Entry 9E76 (electron microscopy, 3.40 A resolution); this record covers chains O and A of the 19 polymer chains in the assembly.

[Chain O]
Name: Yeast V-ATPase subunit f
Source organism: Saccharomyces cerevisiae
UniProtKB: P0C5R9 (YP17B_YEAST); residues 1-85 here = UniProt positions 1-85
Chain sequence (85 residues; numbered 1 to 85; the number before each row is that of its first residue):
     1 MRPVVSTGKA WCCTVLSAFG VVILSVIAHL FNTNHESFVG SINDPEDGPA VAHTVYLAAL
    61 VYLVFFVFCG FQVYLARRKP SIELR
Unresolved in the structure: 1-6, 76-85

[Chain A]
Name: V-type proton ATPase subunit a, vacuolar isoform
Source organism: Saccharomyces cerevisiae
Notes: engineered mutation(s): C-terminal calmodulin binding peptide
UniProtKB: P32563 (VPH1_YEAST); residues 1-840 here = UniProt positions 1-840
Chain sequence (840 residues; row label = number of the first residue in the row):
     1 MAEKEEAIFR SAEMALVQFY IPQEISRDSA YTLGQLGLVQ FRDLNSKVRA FQRTFVNEIR
    61 RLDNVERQYR YFYSLLKKHD IKLYEGDTDK YLDGSGELYV PPSGSVIDDY VRNASYLEER
   121 LIQMEDATDQ IEVQKNDLEQ YRFILQSGDE FFLKGDNTDS TSYMDEDMID ANGENIAAAI
   181 GASVNYVTGV IARDKVATLE QILWRVLRGN LFFKTVEIEQ PVYDVKTREY KHKNAFIVFS
   241 HGDLIIKRIR KIAESLDANL YDVDSSNEGR SQQLAKVNKN LSDLYTVLKT TSTTLESELY
   301 AIAKELDSWF QDVTREKAIF EILNKSNYDT NRKILIAEGW IPRDELATLQ ARLGEMIARL
   361 GIDVPSIIQV LDTNHTPPTF HRTNKFTAGF QSICDCYGIA QYREINAGLP TIVTFPFMFA
   421 IMFGDMGHGF LMTLAALSLV LNEKKINKMK RGEIFDMAFT GRYIILLMGV FSMYTGFLYN
   481 DIFSKTMTIF KSGWKWPDHW KKGESITATS VGTYPIGLDW AWHGTENALL FSNSYKMKLS
   541 ILMGFIHMTY SYFFSLANHL YFNSMIDIIG NFIPGLLFMQ GIFGYLSVCI VYKWAVDWVK
   601 DGKPAPGLLN MLINMFLSPG TIDDELYPHQ AKVQVFLLLM ALVCIPWLLL VKPLHFKFTH
   661 KKKSHEPLPS TEADASSEDL EAQQLISAMD ADDAEEEEVG SGSHGEDFGD IMIHQVIHTI
   721 EFCLNCVSHT ASYLRLWALS LAHAQLSSVL WTMTIQIAFG FRGFVGVFMT VALFAMWFAL
   781 TCAVLVLMEG TSAMLHSLRL HWVESMSKFF VGEGLPYEPF AFEYKDMEVA VASASSSASS
Unresolved in the structure: 1-2, 155-183, 660-705, 828-840
Swiss-Prot annotation at these positions:
  - modified residue: Ala2 (N-acetylalanine)
  - mutagenesis: Asp425 (D425N: Reduces assembly of V-ATPase complexes and reduces ATPase activity of the assembled complexes), Lys538 (K538A: Reduces assembly of V-ATPase complexes), Lys593 (K593A: Reduces ATPase activity), Gln634 (Q634L: Reduces subunit stability), His729 (H729R: Reduces ATPase activity), Arg735 (R735L: Reduces subunit stability), Leu739 (L739S: Reduces ATPase activity), His743 (H743A/E/Y: Reduces ATPase activity), Leu746 (L746S: Reduces ATPase activity), Leu780 (L780S: Reduces assembly of V-ATPase complexes), Glu789 (E789A/D/H/Q: Abolishes ATPase activity and proton transport, but does not affect complex assembly), Leu800 (L800S: Reduces assembly of V-ATPase complexes), 4 further mutagenesis entries in UniProt

[How chain O and chain A interact]
Residue-residue contacts (28; chain O residue first):
  Phe19(O) - Leu431(A)  hydrophobic
  Phe19(O) - Leu434(A)  hydrophobic
  Phe19(O) - Phe774(A)
  Phe19(O) - Phe778(A)  hydrophobic
  Gly20(O) - Phe774(A)
  Ile23(O) - Phe774(A)  hydrophobic
  Ile23(O) - Trp777(A)  hydrophobic
  Leu24(O) - Thr770(A)
  Leu24(O) - Phe774(A)  hydrophobic
  Ile27(O) - Trp751(A)  hydrophobic
  Ile27(O) - Phe759(A)  hydrophobic
  Phe31(O) - Phe759(A)  hydrophobic
  His35(O) - Thr488(A)  hydrogen bond
  Ser37(O) - Lys485(A)
  Ile42(O) - Lys502(A)
  Asp44(O) - Gln756(A)
  Val51(O) - Phe759(A)
  Val51(O) - Arg762(A)
  Thr54(O) - Arg762(A)
  Thr54(O) - Gly766(A)
  Thr54(O) - Val767(A)
  Leu57(O) - Val767(A)  hydrophobic
  Ala58(O) - Thr770(A)
  Ala58(O) - Val771(A)  hydrophobic
  Val61(O) - Val771(A)  hydrophobic
  Tyr62(O) - Val771(A)  hydrogen bond (side chain-backbone)
  Tyr62(O) - Phe774(A)
  Tyr62(O) - Ala775(A)
Interface residues without a listed pair, chain O (21 interface residues in all): Leu16, Phe38, Pro45, Ala50, Val55
Interface residues without a listed pair, chain A (21 interface residues in all): Phe430, His523, Phe761, Gly763

[In short]
Chain O and chain A each contribute 21 residues to their interface; the contacts include 2 hydrogen bonds.
Among the polar pairs are His35(O)-Thr488(A) and Tyr62(O)-Val771(A). UniProt lists 16 mutagenesis sites on
chain A.
Chain O is Yeast V-ATPase subunit f and chain A is V-type proton ATPase subunit a, vacuolar isoform, both from
Saccharomyces cerevisiae; the structure, Yeast V-ATPase Vo proton channel bound to nanobody 1WVA25, was
determined by electron microscopy together with 9E7L and 9MJ4 from the same study.
